PDB entry 8HDW | electron microscopy, 3.00 A resolution | chains 1 and r of the 30 polymer chains in the assembly

== Chain 1 (and r) ==
Molecule: pam3 tube
From: uncultured cyanophage
Notes: chain r of this document is another copy of the same molecule, construct and numbering; everything in this record applies to it too
Sequence (142 residues; row label = number of the first residue in the row):
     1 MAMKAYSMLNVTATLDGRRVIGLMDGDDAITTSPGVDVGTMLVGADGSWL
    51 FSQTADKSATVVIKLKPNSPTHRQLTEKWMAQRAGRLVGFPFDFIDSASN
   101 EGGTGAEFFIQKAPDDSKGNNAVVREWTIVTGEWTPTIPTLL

== Interface between chain 1 and chain r ==
Contacting residue pairs (28):
  Met-8(1) with Ala-45(r)
  Val-20(1) with Asp-46(r)
  Ile-21(1) with Asp-46(r)
  Gly-22(1) with Ser-48(r)
  Leu-23(1) with Gly-44(r); Ala-45(r); Ser-48(r)
  Met-24(1) with Leu-42(r), hydrophobic; Gly-44(r); Ala-45(r), hydrogen bond (backbone-backbone)
  Asp-25(1) with Val-43(r); Gly-44(r); Ala-45(r)
  Gly-26(1) with Ala-45(r)
  Lys-66(1) with Leu-42(r), hydrogen bond (side chain-backbone); Val-43(r); Gly-44(r); Ser-48(r), hydrogen bond (side chain-backbone); Trp-49(r); Leu-50(r)
  Pro-67(1) with Leu-50(r), hydrophobic
  Asn-68(1) with Trp-49(r); Leu-50(r)
  Asn-120(1) with Thr-54(r); Asp-56(r)
  Asn-121(1) with Thr-40(r); Ser-52(r), hydrogen bond
  Ala-122(1) with Leu-50(r), hydrophobic
Also at the interface, not in a pair above, chain 1 (15 interface residues in all): Ala-29
Also at the interface, not in a pair above, chain r (14 interface residues in all): Gln-53, Ala-55

== Summary ==
15 residues of chain 1 and 14 residues of chain r are in contact; the contacts include 4 hydrogen bonds. Polar
pairs include Lys-66(1)/Leu-42(r), Lys-66(1)/Ser-48(r) and Asn-121(1)/Ser-52(r).
Chain 1 and chain r are both pam3 tube (uncultured cyanophage); the structure, Cyanophage Pam3 Sheath-tube,
was determined by electron microscopy together with 8HDR, 7YFW, 7YFZ and 8HDS from the same study.
